PDB entry 8VKI | electron microscopy, 2.96 A resolution | chains d and A of the 34 polymer chains in the assembly

# Chain d
Molecule: 50S ribosomal protein L34
From: Mycolicibacterium smegmatis MC2 155
UniProtKB: A0R7K0 (RL34_MYCS2); residue numbers follow UniProt; this construct covers 1-47
Chain sequence (47 residues; row label = number of the first residue in the row):
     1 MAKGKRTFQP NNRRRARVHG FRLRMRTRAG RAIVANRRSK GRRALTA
Unresolved in the structure: 1

# Chain A
Molecule: 23S ribosomal RNA
From: Mycolicibacterium smegmatis MC2 155
Sequence (3120 nucleotides; each row starts with the number of its first residue):
     1 UAAGUGUUUA AGGGCGCAUG GUGGAUGCCU UGGCACUGGG AGCCGAUGAA GGACGUAGGA
    61 GGCUGCGAUA AGCCUCGGGG AGCUGUCAAC CGAGCGUUGA UCCGAGGAUG UCCGAAUGGG
   121 GAAACCCGGC ACGAGUGAUG UCGUGUCACC AGGCGCUGAA UAUAUAGGCG UCUGGGGGGA
   181 ACGCGGGGAA GUGAAACAUC UCAGUACCCG UAGGAAGAGA AAACAAAAUG UGAUUCCGUG
   241 AGUAGUGGCG AGCGAAAGCG GAGGAUGGCU AAACCGUAUG CAUGUGAUAC CGGGUAGGGG
   301 UUGUGUGUGC GGGGUUGUGG GACCUAUCUU UCCGGCUCUA CCUGGCUGGA GGGCAGUGAG
   361 AAAAUGUUGU GGUUAGCGGA AAUGGCUUGG GAUGGCCUGC CGUAGACGGU GAGAGCCCGG
   421 UACGUGAAAA CCCGACGUCU GUCUUGAUGG UGUUCCCGAG UAGCAGCGGG CCCGUGGAAU
   481 CUGCUGUGAA UCUGCCGGGA CCACCCGGUA AGCCUGAAUA CUUCCCAGUG ACCGAUAGCG
   541 GAUUAGUACC GUGAGGGAAU GGUGAAAAGU ACCCCGGGAG GGGAGUGAAA GAGUACCUGA
   601 AACCGUGCGC UUACAAUCCG UCAGAGCCCU CGACGUGUCG UGGGGUGAUG GCGUGCCUUU
   661 UGAAGAAUGA GCCUGCGAGU CAGGGACAUG UCGCGAGGUU AACCCGGGUG GGGUAGCCGC
   721 AGCGAAAGCG AGUCUGAAUA GGGCGUAUCC ACACAAGAGU GUGUGGUGUA GUGGUGUGUU
   781 CUGGACCCGA AGCGGAGUGA UCUACCCAUG GCCAGGGUGA AGCGCGGGUA AGACCGCGUG
   841 GAGGCCCGAA CCCACUUAGG UUGAAGACUG AGGGGAUGAG CUGUGGGUAG GGGUGAAAGG
   901 CCAAUCAAAC UCCGUGAUAG CUGGUUCUCC CCGAAAUGCA UUUAGGUGCA GCGUCGCAUG
   961 UUUCUUGCCG GAGGUAGAGC UACUGGAUGG CCGAUGGGCC CCACAGGGUU ACUGACGUCA
  1021 GCCAAACUCC GAAUGCCGGU AAGUCCAAGA GUGCGGCAGU GAGACGGCGG GGGAUAAGCU
  1081 CCGUGCGUCG AGAGGGAAAC AGCCCAGAUC GCCGGCUAAG GCCCCUAAGC GUGUGCUAAG
  1141 UGGAAAAGGA UGUGCAGUCG CGAAGACAAC CAGGAGGUUG GCUUAGAAGC AGCCACCCUU
  1201 GAAAGAGUGC GUAAUAGCUC ACUGGUCAAG UGAUUGUGCG CCGAUAAUGU AGCGGGGCUC
  1261 AAGCACACCG CCGAAGCCGC GGCAGCCAAC GUGUUGGCUG GGUAGGGGAG CGUCCUGCAU
  1321 CCGGUGAAGC CGCCGAGUGA UCGAGUGGUG GAGGGUGUGG GAGUGAGAAU GCAGGCAUGA
  1381 GUAGCGAUUA GGCAAGUGAG AACCUUGCCC GCCGAAAGAC CAAGGGUUCC UGGGCCAGGC
  1441 CAGUCCGCCC AGGGUGAGUC GGGACCUAAG GCGAGGCCGA CAGGCGUAGU CGAUGGACAA
  1501 CGGGUUGAUA UUCCCGUACC CGUGUAUGUG CGUCCAUGAU GAAUCAGCGG UACUAACCAU
  1561 CCAAAACCAC CGUGACCGCA CCUUUCGGGG UGUGGCGUUG GUGGGGCUGC AUGGGACCUU
  1621 CGUUGGUAGU AGUCAAGCGA UGGGGUGACG CAGGAAGGUA GCCGUACCGG UCAGUGGUAA
  1681 UACCGGGGUA AGCCUGUAGG GAGUCAGAUA GGUAAAUCCG UCUGGCAUAU AUCCUGAGAG
  1741 GUGAUGCAUA GCCGAGUGAG GCGAAUUCGG UGAUCCUAUG CUGCCGAGAA AAGCCUCUAG
  1801 CGAGGACAUA CACGGCCCGU ACCCCAAACC AACACAGGUG GUCAGGUAGA GAAUACUAAG
  1861 GCGUACGAGU GAACUAUGGU UAAGGAACUC GGCAAAAUGC CCCCGUAACU UCGGGAGAAG
  1921 GGGGACCCAC AUGGCGUGUA AGCCUUUACG GCCCAAGCGU GAGUGGGUGG CACAAACCAG
  1981 UGAGAAGCGA CUGUUUACUA AAAACACAGG UCCGUGCGAA GUCGCAAGAC GAUGUAUACG
  2041 GACUGACGCC UGCCCGGUGC UGGAAGGUUA AGAGGACCCG UUAACUCCCU UUGGGGGUGA
  2101 AGCGGAGAAU UUAAGCCCCA GUAAACGGCG GUGGUAACUA UAACCAUCCU AAGGUAGCGA
  2161 AAUUCCUUGU CGGGUAAGUU CCGACCUGCA CGAAUGGCGU AACGACUUCU CAACUGUCUC
  2221 AACCAUAGAC UCGGCGAAAU UGCACUACGA GUAAAGAUGC UCGUUACGCG CGGCAGGACG
  2281 AAAAGACCCC GGGACCUUCA CUACAACUUG GUAUUGGUGC UCGAUACGGU UUGUGUAGGA
  2341 UAGGUGGGAG ACUGUGAAGC UCACACGCCA GUGUGGGUGG AGUCGUUGUU GAAAUACCAC
  2401 UCUGAUCGUA UUGGGCCUCU AACCUCGGAC CGUAUAUCCG GUUCAGGGAC AGUGCCUGGU
  2461 GGGUAGUUUA ACUGGGGCGG UUGCCUCCUA AAAUGUAACG GAGGCGCCCA AAGGUUCCCU
  2521 CAACCUGGAC GGCAAUCAGG UGUUGAGUGU AAGUGCACAA GGGAGCUUGA CUGCGAGACG
  2581 GACAUGUCGA GCAGGGACGA AAGUCGGGAC UAGUGAUCCG GCACCUCUGA GUGGAAGGGG
  2641 UGUCGCUCAA CGGAUAAAAG GUACCCCGGG GAUAACAGGC UGAUCUUCCC CAAGAGUCCA
  2701 UAUCGACGGG AUGGUUUGGC ACCUCGAUGU CGGCUCGUCG CAUCCUGGGG CUGGAGCAGG
  2761 UCCCAAGGGU UGGGCUGUUC GCCCAUUAAA GCGGCACGCG AGCUGGGUUU AGAACGUCGU
  2821 GAGACAGUUC GGUCUCUAUC CGCCGCGCGC GUCAGAAGCU UGAGGAAACC UGUCCCUAGU
  2881 ACGAGAGGAC CGGGACGGAC GAACCUCUGG UAUACCAGUU GUCCCACCAG GGGCACGGCU
  2941 GGAUAGCCAC GUUCGGACAG GAUAACCGCU GAAAGCAUCU AAGCGGGAAA CCUCUUCCAA
  3001 GACCAGGCUU CUCACCCUCU AGGAGGGAUA AGGCCCCCCG CAGACCACGG GAUUGAUAGA
  3061 CCAGACCUGG AAGCCUAGUA AUAGGUGCAG GGAACUGGCA CUAACCGGCC GAAAACUUAC
Unresolved in the structure: 1, 1546-1619, 2064-2118, 2136-2144, 2152, 2164-2191

# Chain d / chain A interface
Residue-residue contacts - 90 pairs, chain d then chain A:
  Ala2(d) - A854(A)  base contact
  Ala2(d) - U869(A)  phosphate contact
  Ala2(d) - G1837(A)  hydrogen bond to the sugar
  Ala2(d) - G1838(A)  sugar contact
  Lys3(d) - C853(A)  salt bridge to the phosphate
  Lys3(d) - C868(A)  phosphate contact
  Gly4(d) - G1837(A)  hydrogen bond to the base
  Gly4(d) - G1838(A)  sugar contact
  Lys5(d) - C802(A)  salt bridge to the phosphate
  Lys5(d) - U803(A)  salt bridge to the phosphate
  Arg6(d) - C802(A)  sugar contact
  Arg6(d) - A867(A)  salt bridge to the phosphate
  Arg6(d) - C1830(A)  sugar contact
  Arg6(d) - A1831(A)  hydrogen bond to the sugar
  Thr7(d) - U801(A)  hydrogen bond to the sugar
  Thr7(d) - C802(A)  sugar contact
  Thr7(d) - A903(A)  sugar contact
  Thr7(d) - A904(A)  sugar contact
  Phe8(d) - U552(A)  sugar contact
  Phe8(d) - U801(A)  sugar contact
  Phe8(d) - C1830(A)  hydrogen bond to the sugar
  Phe8(d) - A1831(A)  phosphate contact
  Gln9(d) - U801(A)  hydrogen bond to the sugar
  Gln9(d) - C802(A)  phosphate contact
  Gln9(d) - C1830(A)  sugar contact
  Pro10(d) - A1423(A)  sugar contact
  Pro10(d) - G1424(A)  sugar contact
  Pro10(d) - C1830(A)  sugar contact
  Asn11(d) - U801(A)  base contact
  Asn11(d) - G885(A)  hydrogen bond to the phosphate
  Asn11(d) - G1424(A)  phosphate contact
  Asn12(d) - G1424(A)  hydrogen bond to the phosphate
  Asn12(d) - G1425(A)  hydrogen bond to the phosphate
  Arg13(d) - A122(A)  base contact
  Arg13(d) - G885(A)  hydrogen bond to the phosphate
  Arg13(d) - G886(A)  salt bridge to the phosphate
  Arg13(d) - G1492(A)  phosphate contact
  Arg13(d) - A1493(A)  salt bridge to the phosphate
  Arg14(d) - U801(A)  salt bridge to the phosphate
  Arg14(d) - G885(A)  salt bridge to the phosphate
  Arg15(d) - U552(A)  phosphate contact
  Arg15(d) - G553(A)  salt bridge to the phosphate
  Arg15(d) - U801(A)  base contact
  Ala16(d) - A122(A)  sugar contact
  Ala16(d) - A123(A)  phosphate contact
  Arg17(d) - G121(A)  phosphate contact
  Arg17(d) - A122(A)  salt bridge to the phosphate
  Arg17(d) - G886(A)  phosphate contact
  Val18(d) - G799(A)  phosphate contact
  His19(d) - U552(A)  hydrogen bond to the sugar
  His19(d) - G553(A)  sugar contact
  His19(d) - G799(A)  salt bridge to the phosphate
  Gly20(d) - A123(A)  phosphate contact
  Phe21(d) - G114(A)  sugar contact
  Phe21(d) - A123(A)  stacking on the base
  Arg22(d) - G121(A)  hydrogen bond to the base
  Arg22(d) - A122(A)  salt bridge to the phosphate
  Arg22(d) - A123(A)  hydrogen bond to the phosphate
  Arg24(d) - G553(A)  hydrogen bond to the sugar
  Arg24(d) - U798(A)  hydrogen bond to the phosphate
  Arg24(d) - G799(A)  salt bridge to the phosphate
  Met25(d) - A115(A)  phosphate contact
  Arg26(d) - C1472(A)  sugar contact
  Arg28(d) - C209(A)  salt bridge to the phosphate
  Arg28(d) - G210(A)  salt bridge to the phosphate
  Arg28(d) - A1482(A)  hydrogen bond to the phosphate
  Arg28(d) - G1483(A)  salt bridge to the phosphate
  Ala29(d) - G797(A)  phosphate contact
  Ile33(d) - A554(A)  sugar contact
  Ile33(d) - G555(A)  phosphate contact
  Ile33(d) - G797(A)  sugar contact
  Ile33(d) - U798(A)  sugar contact
  Ala35(d) - G179(A)  phosphate contact
  Asn36(d) - G555(A)  hydrogen bond to the phosphate
  Arg37(d) - A554(A)  salt bridge to the phosphate
  Arg37(d) - G555(A)  salt bridge to the phosphate
  Arg38(d) - A50(A)  base contact
  Arg38(d) - G51(A)  hydrogen bond to the sugar
  Lys40(d) - G546(A)  base contact
  Lys40(d) - G556(A)  salt bridge to the phosphate
  Lys40(d) - G557(A)  hydrogen bond to the base
  Gly41(d) - G546(A)  sugar contact
  Arg42(d) - G546(A)  sugar contact
  Arg42(d) - U547(A)  salt bridge to the phosphate
  Arg42(d) - G555(A)  hydrogen bond to the base
  Arg42(d) - G556(A)  hydrogen bond to the base
  Arg42(d) - G557(A)  hydrogen bond to the base
  Arg43(d) - U547(A)  hydrogen bond to the phosphate
  Leu45(d) - A123(A)  base contact
  Thr46(d) - A123(A)  base contact
Other interface residues (no listed pair), chain d (39 interface residues in all): Leu23, Arg31
Other interface residues (no listed pair), chain A (49 interface residues in all): A548, A800, G883, C1829

# In short
39 residues of chain d face 49 of chain A across their interface; the contacts include 23 hydrogen bonds, 20
salt bridges and 1 aromatic stacking contact. Polar contacts include Gly4(d)-G1837(A), Arg22(d)-G121(A) and
Lys40(d)-G557(A).
Chain d is 50S ribosomal protein L34 and chain A is 23S ribosomal RNA, both from Mycolicibacterium smegmatis
MC2 155; the structure, Structure of Mycobacterium smegmatis 50S ribosomal subunit bound to HflX:50S-HflX-C,
was determined by electron microscopy together with 8VIO, 8VK0, 8VK7, 8VKW, 8VPK, 8VR4, 8VR8 and 8VRL from the
same study.
